6MA5 - chains A and B; structure by X-ray diffraction, 2.00 A resolution.

# Chain A
Molecule: UDP-N-acetylglucosamine--peptide N-acetylglucosaminyltransferase 110 kDa subunit
From: Homo sapiens
Notes: EC 2.4.1.255
Reference sequence: O15294 (OGT1_HUMAN), isoform O15294-2; residues 313-1031 here correspond to UniProt positions 197-915 (UniProt number = residue number - 116)
Amino-acid sequence (723 residues; numbered 309 to 1031; the number before each row is that of its first residue):
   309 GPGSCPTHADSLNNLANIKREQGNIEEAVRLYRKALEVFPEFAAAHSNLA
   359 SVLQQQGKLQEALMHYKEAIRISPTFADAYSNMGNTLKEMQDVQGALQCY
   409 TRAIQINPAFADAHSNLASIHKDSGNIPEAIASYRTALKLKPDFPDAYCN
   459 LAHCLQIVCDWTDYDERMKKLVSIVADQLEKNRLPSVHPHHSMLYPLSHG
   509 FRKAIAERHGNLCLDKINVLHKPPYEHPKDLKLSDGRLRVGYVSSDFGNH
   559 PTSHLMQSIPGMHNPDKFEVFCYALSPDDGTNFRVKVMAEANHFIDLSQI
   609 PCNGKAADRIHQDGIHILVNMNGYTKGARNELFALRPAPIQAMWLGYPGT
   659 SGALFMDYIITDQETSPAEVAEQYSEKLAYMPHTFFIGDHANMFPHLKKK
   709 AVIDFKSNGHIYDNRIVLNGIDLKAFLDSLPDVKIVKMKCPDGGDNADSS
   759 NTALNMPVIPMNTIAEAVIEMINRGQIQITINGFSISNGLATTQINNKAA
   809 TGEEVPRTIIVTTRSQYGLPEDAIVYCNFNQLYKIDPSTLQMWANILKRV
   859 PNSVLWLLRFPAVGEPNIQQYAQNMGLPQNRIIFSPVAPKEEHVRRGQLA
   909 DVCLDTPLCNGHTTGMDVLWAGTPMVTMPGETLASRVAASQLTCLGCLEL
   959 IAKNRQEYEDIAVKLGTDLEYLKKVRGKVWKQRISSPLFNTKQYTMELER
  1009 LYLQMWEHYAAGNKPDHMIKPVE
Not modelled in the structure: 309-312, 715-718, 747-761, 1029-1031
Differences from the reference sequence: expression tag (309-312)
Curated features (UniProtKB/Swiss-Prot):
  - active site: H624 (Proton acceptor)
Ligand contacts: J9V (N-[(2R)-2-(2-methoxyphenyl)-2-{[(2-oxo-1,2-dihydroquinolin-6-yl)sulfonyl]amino}acetyl]-N-[(thiophen-2-yl)methyl]glycine): H558, P559, H562, F837, N838, Q839, L866, F868, P894, V895, A896, P897, K898, H901, R904, T921, T922
From the paper describing this entry:
  - binding site for J9V: Q839, L866, F868, A896, K898, H901, R904
  - conformationally variable residues (side-chain flip): Q839, L866, F868

# Chain B
Molecule: Host Cell Factor 1 peptide
Amino-acid sequence (16 residues; row label = number of the first residue in the row):
    11 THETGTTNTATTATSN
Not modelled in the structure: 25-26

# Interface between chain A and chain B
Residue-residue contacts (48; chain A residue first):
  D318(A) - A23(B)
  D318(A) - T24(B)
  N321(A) - T21(B)  hydrogen bond (side chain-backbone)
  N321(A) - A23(B)
  N322(A) - T22(B)
  N322(A) - A23(B)  hydrogen bond (side chain-backbone)
  N325(A) - T21(B)  hydrogen bond (side chain-backbone)
  R328(A) - N18(B)
  F350(A) - A23(B)  hydrophobic
  A352(A) - T21(B)
  N356(A) - A20(B)
  N356(A) - T21(B)  hydrogen bond (side chain-backbone)
  S359(A) - N18(B)  hydrogen bond
  Q362(A) - N18(B)  hydrogen bond
  F384(A) - T21(B)
  D386(A) - T19(B)
  D386(A) - T21(B)  hydrogen bond
  N390(A) - N18(B)
  N390(A) - T19(B)  hydrogen bond (side chain-backbone)
  N393(A) - T16(B)  hydrogen bond
  N393(A) - T17(B)  hydrogen bond (side chain-backbone)
  N393(A) - N18(B)  hydrogen bond
  K396(A) - E13(B)
  K396(A) - T14(B)  hydrogen bond (side chain-backbone)
  K396(A) - T16(B)
  Q399(A) - E13(B)  hydrogen bond
  Y408(A) - T16(B)
  F418(A) - T19(B)
  D420(A) - T19(B)  hydrogen bond
  N424(A) - T16(B)
  N424(A) - T17(B)  hydrogen bond (side chain-backbone)
  S427(A) - T14(B)
  S427(A) - G15(B)
  S427(A) - T16(B)
  K430(A) - T14(B)
  D431(A) - E13(B)
  D431(A) - T14(B)  hydrogen bond
  Y442(A) - T14(B)
  F452(A) - T17(B)
  D454(A) - T16(B)
  D454(A) - T17(B)  hydrogen bond
  N458(A) - T14(B)
  N458(A) - G15(B)
  H496(A) - H12(B)  hydrogen bond
  H499(A) - H12(B)  hydrogen bond
  K634(A) - T11(B)
  K634(A) - H12(B)
  K634(A) - E13(B)
Other interface residues (no listed pair), chain A (33 interface residues in all): Y374, H498, T633

# In short
The interface between chain A and chain B involves 33 residues on one side and 14 on the other; the contacts
include 19 hydrogen bonds. Polar contacts include N321(A)-T21(B), N322(A)-A23(B) and N325(A)-T21(B). From the
paper: a binding site for J9V at Q839(A), L866(A) and F868(A) among others; conformational variability at
Q839(A), L866(A) and F868(A).
Chain A is UDP-N-acetylglucosamine--peptide N-acetylglucosaminyltransferase 110 kDa subunit (Homo sapiens) and
chain B is Host Cell Factor 1 peptide; the structure, Crystal structure of human O-GlcNAc transferase bound to
a peptide from HCF-1 pro-repeat 2 (11-26) and ..., was determined by X-ray diffraction (same publication as
6MA1, 6MA2, 6MA3 and 6MA4).
